Entry 3C6L (X-ray diffraction, 3.40 A resolution); this record covers chains A and D of the 8 polymer chains in the assembly.

Chain A:
Name: TCR 2W20 alpha chain
From: Mus musculus
Chain sequence (185 residues; row label = number of the first residue in the row; note: 3 numbers in that range are skipped by the numbering (no residue carries them; nothing is unmodelled there)):
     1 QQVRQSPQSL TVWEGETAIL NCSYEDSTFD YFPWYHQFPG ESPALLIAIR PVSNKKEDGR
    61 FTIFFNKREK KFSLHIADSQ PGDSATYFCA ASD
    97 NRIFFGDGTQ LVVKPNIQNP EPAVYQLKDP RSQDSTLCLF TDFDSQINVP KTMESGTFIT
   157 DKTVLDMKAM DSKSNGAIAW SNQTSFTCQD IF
Disulfide bonds: Cys22-Cys89, Cys134-Cys184
Metal / ion sites: Ca2+: Thr28 (shared with Glu2(D) of chain D)

Chain D:
Name: 3K peptide, Linker, and H-2 class II histocompatibility antigen (A beta chain)
From: Mus musculus
Notes: fragment: Fusion protein of Ealpha3K peptide residues 1-13, linker 14-28 and MHC class II Ab
UniProtKB: P14483 (HB2A_MOUSE); residues 29-217 here correspond to UniProt positions 30-218 (UniProt number = residue number + 1)
Chain sequence (217 residues; numbered 1 to 217; the number before each row is that of its first residue):
     1 FEAQKAKANK AVDGGGGSLV PRGSGGGGSE RHFVYQFMGE CYFTNGTQRI RYVTRYIYNR
    61 EEYVRYDSDV GEHRAVTELG RPDAEYWNSQ PEILERTRAE LDTVCRHNYE GPETHTSLRR
   121 LEQPNVVISL SRTEALNHHN TLVCSVTDFY PAKIKVRWFR NGQEETVGVS STQLIRNGDW
   181 TFQVLVMLEM TPRRGEVYTC HVEHPSLKSP ITVEWKA
Not modelled in the structure: 13-30, 132-138
Disulfide bonds: Cys41-Cys105, Cys144-Cys200
Differences from the reference sequence: linker (14-28); engineered mutation Lys216 (Arg217 in P14483)
Metal / ion sites: Ca2+: Glu2 (shared with Thr28(A) of chain A)
Curated features (UniProtKB/Swiss-Prot):
  - glycosylation: Asn45 (N-linked (GlcNAc...) asparagine)

Interface between chain A and chain D:
Residue-residue contacts - 9 pairs, chain A then chain D:
  Asp26(A) - Glu2(D)
  Ser27(A) - His107(D)  hydrogen bond (backbone-side chain)
  Thr28(A) - Glu2(D)
  Thr28(A) - Gln4(D)
  Asp30(A) - Gln4(D)  hydrogen bond
  Asp30(A) - Lys7(D)  salt bridge
  Arg50(A) - Arg96(D)
  Asp93(A) - Lys7(D)
  Asn97(A) - Lys5(D)  hydrogen bond
Other interface residues (no listed pair), chain A (8 interface residues in all): Tyr31
Other interface residues (no listed pair), chain D (9 interface residues in all): Ala3, Glu92, Thr103

Summary:
8 residues of chain A face 9 of chain D across their interface; the contacts include 3 hydrogen bonds and 1
salt bridge. Polar contacts include Asp30(A)-Lys7(D), Ser27(A)-His107(D) and Asp30(A)-Gln4(D). Thr28(A) and
Glu2(D) coordinate Ca2+.
Here chain A is TCR 2W20 alpha chain and chain D is 3K peptide, Linker, and H-2 class II histocompatibility
antigen (A beta chain), both from Mus musculus. Entry 3C6L (Crystal structure of mouse MHC class II I-Ab/3K
peptide complexed with mouse TCR 2W20) was determined by X-ray diffraction, deposited together with 3C5Z and
3C60.
